Entry 1IX3 (X-ray diffraction, 2.00 A resolution); this record covers chain A.

== Chain A ==
Molecule: Heme oxygenase-1
Organism: Rattus norvegicus
Notes: EC 1.14.99.3; fragment: soluble fragment truncated C-terminal transmembrane helix
Reference sequence: P06762 (HMOX1_RAT); numbering as in UniProt (aligned over 1-267)
Amino-acid sequence (267 residues; numbered 1 to 267; the number before each row is that of its first residue):
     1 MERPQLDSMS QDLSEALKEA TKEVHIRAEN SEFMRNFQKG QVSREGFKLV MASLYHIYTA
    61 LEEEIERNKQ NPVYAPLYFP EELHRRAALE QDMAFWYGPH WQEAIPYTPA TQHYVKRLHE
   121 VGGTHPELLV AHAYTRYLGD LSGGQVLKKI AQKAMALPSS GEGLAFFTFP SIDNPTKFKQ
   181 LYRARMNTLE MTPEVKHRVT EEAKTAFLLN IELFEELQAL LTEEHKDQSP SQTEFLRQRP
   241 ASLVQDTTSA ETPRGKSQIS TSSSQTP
Unresolved in the structure: 1-10, 223-233, 244-267
Swiss-Prot annotation at these positions:
  - binding site (heme b): Lys18, His25, Tyr134, Arg183
  - site: Asp140 (Important for catalytic activity)
  - modified residue (Phosphoserine): Ser229, Ser242

== In short ==
From UniProt: 4 heme b-binding residues.
Chain A is Heme oxygenase-1 (Rattus norvegicus); the structure, Crystal Structure of Rat Heme Oxygenase-1 in
complex with Heme bound to Cyanide, was determined by X-ray diffraction, deposited together with 1IX4, 1J02
and 1UBB.
